Entry 8RFJ (electron microscopy, 3.18 A resolution); this record covers chains A and H of the 12 polymer chains in the assembly.

[Chain A]
Molecule: CRISPR type AFERR-associated protein Csf2
Source organism: Pseudomonas oleovorans
UniProt: A0A379PIR9 (A0A379PIR9_PSEOL); residues 1-347 here = UniProt positions 1-347
Amino-acid sequence (347 residues; each row starts with the number of its first residue):
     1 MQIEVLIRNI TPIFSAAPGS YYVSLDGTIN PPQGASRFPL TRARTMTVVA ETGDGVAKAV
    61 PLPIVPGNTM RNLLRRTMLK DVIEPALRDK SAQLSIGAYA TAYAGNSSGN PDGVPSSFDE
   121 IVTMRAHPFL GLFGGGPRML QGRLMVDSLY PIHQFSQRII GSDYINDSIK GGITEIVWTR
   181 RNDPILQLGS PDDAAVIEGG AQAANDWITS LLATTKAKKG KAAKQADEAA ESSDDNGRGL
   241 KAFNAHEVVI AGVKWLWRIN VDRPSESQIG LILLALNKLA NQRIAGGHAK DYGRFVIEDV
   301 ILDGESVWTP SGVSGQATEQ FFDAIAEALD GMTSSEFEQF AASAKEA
Disordered / not traced: 222-236, 344-347

[Chain H]
Molecule: crRNA
Source organism: Pseudomonas oleovorans
Sequence (61 nucleotides; each row starts with the number of its first residue; numbers below 1 keep their minus sign (G-7 is residue -7)):
    -7 GUGAGCGGCA UCCAAGUUAC GCAUCAGAUU CGAGACGCGA GUAUUUCCCG CGUGCGCGGG
    53 G
Disordered / not traced: 44-47

[Chain A / chain H interface]
Pairs across the interface (47):
  Ser15(A) with A2(H), phosphate contact
  Ala16(A) with C1(H), sugar contact; A2(H), hydrogen bond to the phosphate
  Arg44(A) with C1(H), sugar contact
  Pro66(A) with C1(H), phosphate contact
  Asn68(A) with G-1(H), hydrogen bond to the sugar; G0(H), sugar contact; C1(H), phosphate contact
  Thr69(A) with G0(H), hydrogen bond to the phosphate; C1(H), hydrogen bond to the phosphate
  Arg71(A) with C-2(H), salt bridge to the phosphate; G-1(H), salt bridge to the phosphate
  Asn72(A) with G0(H), hydrogen bond to the phosphate
  Arg75(A) with G-1(H), salt bridge to the phosphate
  Arg76(A) with G0(H), base contact
  Ala104(A) with G-1(H), sugar contact; G0(H), phosphate contact
  Gly105(A) with C-2(H), hydrogen bond to the sugar
  Gly134(A) with C-2(H), sugar contact
  Gly135(A) with C-2(H), sugar contact
  Met139(A) with G-3(H), base contact; C-2(H), sugar contact
  Leu140(A) with G-3(H), hydrogen bond to the sugar; C-2(H), sugar contact
  Gln141(A) with G-3(H), hydrogen bond to the sugar
  Gly142(A) with C-2(H), hydrogen bond to the phosphate
  Trp178(A) with A7(H), phosphate contact
  Thr179(A) with A7(H), phosphate contact
  Arg180(A) with C5(H), hydrogen bond to the sugar; A6(H), phosphate contact; A7(H), hydrogen bond to the phosphate; G8(H), hydrogen bond to the base
  Arg181(A) with C5(H), hydrogen bond to the base; A6(H), phosphate contact
  Asn182(A) with A6(H), hydrogen bond to the phosphate
  Gln187(A) with A6(H), hydrogen bond to the base
  Phe243(A) with A7(H), stacking on the base
  Ala285(A) with G0(H), hydrogen bond to the base; A2(H), phosphate contact
  Gly286(A) with A2(H), phosphate contact; U3(H), phosphate contact
  Gly287(A) with U3(H), hydrogen bond to the phosphate
  His288(A) with U3(H), hydrogen bond to the phosphate; C4(H), salt bridge to the phosphate
  Ala289(A) with C4(H), hydrogen bond to the phosphate; C5(H), phosphate contact
  Lys290(A) with C5(H), base contact
Other interface residues (no listed pair), chain A (36 interface residues in all): Phe14, Pro18, Leu25, Tyr103, Phe133

[Overview]
36 residues of chain A face 12 of chain H across their interface, with 19 hydrogen bonds, 4 salt bridges and 1
aromatic stacking contact. Polar pairs include Arg180(A)-G8(H), Arg181(A)-C5(H) and Gln187(A)-A6(H).
Chain A is CRISPR type AFERR-associated protein Csf2 and chain H is crRNA, both from Pseudomonas oleovorans;
the structure, DNA bound type IV-A1 CRISPR effector complex with the DinG helicase from P. oleovorans, was
determined by electron microscopy (same publication as 8RC2, 8RC3, 8S35, 8S36 and 8S37).
